Entry 3F7D (X-ray diffraction, 2.20 A resolution); this record covers chains A and B.

# Chain A
Protein: nuclear receptor SF-1
From: Mus musculus
Reference sequence: Q812G5 (Q812G5_MOUSE); residues 219-462 here = UniProt positions 219-462
Chain sequence (244 residues; row label = number of the first residue in the row):
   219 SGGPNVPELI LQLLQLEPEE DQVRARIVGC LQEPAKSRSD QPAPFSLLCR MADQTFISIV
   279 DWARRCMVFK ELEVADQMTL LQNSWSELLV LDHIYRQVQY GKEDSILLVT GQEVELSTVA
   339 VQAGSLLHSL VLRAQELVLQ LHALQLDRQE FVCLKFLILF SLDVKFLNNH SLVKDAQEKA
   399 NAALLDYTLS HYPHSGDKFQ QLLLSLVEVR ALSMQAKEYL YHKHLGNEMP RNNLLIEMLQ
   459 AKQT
Not modelled in the structure: 219-221, 256-257, 462
Differences from the reference sequence: engineered mutation Ser302 (Cys in Q812G5), Ser408 (Cys in Q812G5), Ser413 (Cys in Q812G5), Ser423 (Cys in Q812G5)
Modified positions: Cys267 (s-dimethylarsinoyl-cysteine; CAF)
Residues lining bound ligands: P42 ((2S)-2-{[(1R)-1-hydroxyhexadecyl]oxy}-3-{[(1R)-1-hydroxyoctadecyl]oxy}propyl 2-(trimethylammonio)ethyl phosphate): Pro262, Phe263, Leu266, Cys267, Met269, Ala270, Trp303, Ser304, Leu307, Val308, His311, Ile324, Leu326, Val332, Thr336, Val337, Gln340, Ala341, Gly342, Leu345, Leu348, Val349, Ala352, Ala434, Tyr437, Leu438, Lys441
What the authors report for this chain:
  - binding site for P42: Gly342, Tyr437, Lys441
  - conformationally variable residues (side-chain flip): Phe263, Cys267
  - mutagenesis - R256L, A270W/L345F, H440D/H442D: decreased signaling
  - mutagenesis - H440D/H442D: decreased binding to PIP3
  - mutagenesis - H440D/H442D: decreased binding to PIP2

# Chain B
Protein: Peroxisome proliferator-activated receptor gamma coactivator 1-alpha
Reference sequence: O70343 (PRGC1_MOUSE); residues 137-150 here = UniProt positions 137-150
Chain sequence (14 residues; row label = number of the first residue in the row):
   137 EEPSLLKKLL LAPA
Not modelled in the structure: 137-138, 149-150

# How chain A and chain B interact
Contacting residue pairs (22; chain A residue first):
  Arg282(A) - Leu145(B)  hydrogen bond (side chain-backbone)
  Arg282(A) - Ala148(B)
  Val292(A) - Leu146(B)  hydrophobic
  Val292(A) - Leu147(B)  hydrophobic
  Gln295(A) - Leu146(B)
  Met296(A) - Ser140(B)
  Met296(A) - Leu142(B)  hydrophobic
  Met296(A) - Lys143(B)
  Met296(A) - Leu146(B)  hydrophobic
  Leu299(A) - Leu146(B)  hydrophobic
  Arg449(A) - Pro139(B)  hydrogen bond (side chain-backbone)
  Arg449(A) - Leu141(B)
  Asn450(A) - Leu141(B)
  Asn451(A) - Leu141(B)
  Leu452(A) - Leu141(B)  hydrophobic
  Leu452(A) - Leu142(B)
  Leu452(A) - Leu145(B)  hydrophobic
  Glu455(A) - Pro139(B)
  Glu455(A) - Ser140(B)
  Glu455(A) - Leu141(B)  hydrogen bond (side chain-backbone)
  Glu455(A) - Leu142(B)  hydrogen bond (side chain-backbone)
  Met456(A) - Leu142(B)  hydrophobic
Interface residues without a listed pair, chain A (13 interface residues in all): Val278, Phe287
The authors on this interface:
  - interface residues, chain A: Arg282(A), Glu455(A)
  - interface residues, chain B: Leu141(B), Leu142(B), Leu147(B)

# Overview
13 residues of chain A face 9 of chain B across their interface; the contacts include 4 hydrogen bonds. Polar
contacts include Arg282(A)-Leu145(B), Arg449(A)-Pro139(B) and Glu455(A)-Leu141(B). Chain A binds compound P42.
From the paper: a binding site for P42 at Gly342(A), Tyr437(A) and Lys441(A); R256L, A270W/L345F and
H440D/H442D of chain A reduce signaling.
Here chain A is nuclear receptor SF-1 (Mus musculus) and chain B is Peroxisome proliferator-activated receptor
gamma coactivator 1-alpha. Entry 3F7D (SF-1 LBD bound by phosphatidylcholine) was determined by X-ray
diffraction.
